PDB entry 3IBF | X-ray diffraction, 2.50 A resolution | chains B and D of the 4 polymer chains in the assembly

Chain B:
Protein: Caspase-7
Organism: Homo sapiens
Notes: EC 3.4.22.60; fragment: P10 subunit
UniProtKB: P55210 (CASP7_HUMAN); residues 207-303 here = UniProt positions 207-303
Sequence (97 residues; each row starts with the number of its first residue):
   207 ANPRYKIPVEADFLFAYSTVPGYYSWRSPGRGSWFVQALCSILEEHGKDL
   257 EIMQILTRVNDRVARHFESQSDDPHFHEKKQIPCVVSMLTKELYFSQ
Disordered / not traced: 207-211
Curated features (UniProtKB/Swiss-Prot):
  - region: V226 to G238 (Loop L3), E274 to I288 (Loop L4)
  - site: Y223 (Involved in allosteric regulation)
  - modified residue: R233 (Microbial infection: ADP-riboxanated arginine), S239 (Phosphoserine)
  - mutagenesis: Y223 (Y223A/F/W/D/E: Does not significantly affect thiol protease catalytic efficiency), Y229 (Y229W: Strongly reduced thiol protease catalytic efficiency), Y230 to S234 (In esCasp-7 V3 mutant; promotes specificity toward alternate peptides with VEID, YVAD, WEHD, LETD or LEHD sequence; when associated with C-276. In esCasp-7 V4 mutant ...), W232 to S234 (In dsCasp-7 mutant; unable to cleave DEVD and VEID peptides; when associated with F-276), R233 (R233A: Abolished ADP-riboxanation by C.violaceum CopC), S239 (S239A: Abolished phosphorylation by PAK2; when associated with A-30 and A-173; S239E: Mimics phosphorylation; leading to inactivate thiol protease activity), Q276 (Q276C: In esCasp-7 V3 mutant; promotes specificity toward alternate peptides with VEID, YVAD, WEHD, LETD or LEHD sequence; when associated with 230-V--V-234; Q276D: In esCasp-7 V4 mutant ...), C290 (C290S: Decreased phosphorylation by PAK2; C290T/N: Does not significantly affect thiol protease catalytic activity)

Chain D:
Protein: Caspase-7
Organism: Homo sapiens
Notes: EC 3.4.22.60; fragment: P10 subunit
UniProtKB: P55210 (CASP7_HUMAN); residues 507-603 here correspond to UniProt positions 207-303 (UniProt number = residue number - 300)
Sequence (97 residues; each row starts with the number of its first residue):
   507 ANPRYKIPVEADFLFAYSTVPGYYSWRSPGRGSWFVQALCSILEEHGKDL
   557 EIMQILTRVNDRVARHFESQSDDPHFHEKKQIPCVVSMLTKELYFSQ
Disordered / not traced: 507-511
Curated features (UniProtKB/Swiss-Prot):
  - region: V526 to G538 (Loop L3), E574 to I588 (Loop L4)
  - site: Y523 (Involved in allosteric regulation)
  - modified residue: R533 (Microbial infection: ADP-riboxanated arginine), S539 (Phosphoserine)

Chain B / chain D interface:
Residue-residue contacts - 65 pairs, chain B then chain D:
  K212(B) - A570(D)
  K212(B) - E584(D)  hydrogen bond (side chain-backbone)
  K212(B) - K586(D)  hydrogen bond (backbone-side chain)
  I213(B) - R571(D)
  P214(B) - A570(D)
  P214(B) - K586(D)
  P214(B) - Q587(D)
  P214(B) - I588(D)  hydrophobic
  E216(B) - V526(D)
  E216(B) - Y529(D)  hydrogen bond
  E216(B) - I588(D)
  A217(B) - I588(D)  hydrophobic
  V226(B) - E516(D)
  V226(B) - M594(D)  hydrophobic
  Y229(B) - V515(D)
  Y229(B) - E516(D)  hydrogen bond
  M259(B) - M559(D)  hydrophobic
  Q260(B) - E598(D)  hydrogen bond
  T263(B) - L595(D)
  T263(B) - T596(D)
  T263(B) - K597(D)
  N266(B) - S593(D)
  N266(B) - M594(D)
  N266(B) - L595(D)  hydrogen bond (side chain-backbone)
  N266(B) - T596(D)
  D267(B) - T596(D)
  D267(B) - K597(D)  salt bridge
  A270(B) - K512(D)
  A270(B) - P514(D)
  R271(B) - K597(D)
  E274(B) - K512(D)
  E284(B) - K512(D)  hydrogen bond (backbone-side chain)
  K286(B) - K512(D)  hydrogen bond (side chain-backbone)
  K286(B) - P514(D)
  Q287(B) - P514(D)
  I288(B) - P514(D)  hydrophobic
  I288(B) - E516(D)
  I288(B) - A517(D)  hydrophobic
  I288(B) - M594(D)
  I288(B) - T596(D)
  P289(B) - M594(D)
  C290(B) - V592(D)  hydrophobic
  C290(B) - S593(D)
  C290(B) - M594(D)  hydrophobic
  V291(B) - V591(D)
  V291(B) - V592(D)
  V291(B) - S593(D)  hydrogen bond (backbone-backbone)
  V292(B) - C590(D)  hydrophobic
  V292(B) - V591(D)
  S293(B) - N566(D)
  S293(B) - C590(D)
  S293(B) - V591(D)  hydrogen bond (backbone-backbone)
  M294(B) - V526(D)  hydrophobic
  M294(B) - N566(D)
  M294(B) - I588(D)
  M294(B) - P589(D)
  M294(B) - C590(D)  hydrophobic
  L295(B) - T563(D)
  L295(B) - N566(D)  hydrogen bond (backbone-side chain)
  T296(B) - T563(D)
  T296(B) - D567(D)  hydrogen bond
  K297(B) - T563(D)
  K297(B) - D567(D)  salt bridge
  K297(B) - R571(D)
  E298(B) - Q560(D)  hydrogen bond
Also at the interface, not in a pair above, chain D (30 interface residues in all): I513, E574

In short:
Chain B and chain D form an interface of 29 and 30 residues respectively, with 13 hydrogen bonds and 2 salt
bridges. Polar pairs include D267(B)-K597(D), K297(B)-D567(D) and K212(B)-E584(D). Curated annotation
(UniProt) lists 10 mutagenesis sites on chain B.
Chain B and chain D are both Caspase-7 (Homo sapiens); the structure, Crystal structure of unliganded
caspase-7, was determined by X-ray diffraction together with 3IBC from the same study.
